Entry 8QA1 (electron microscopy, 2.30 A resolution); this record covers chains G and L of the 12 polymer chains in the assembly.

Chain G (and L):
Protein: Gap junction beta-2 protein
Organism: Homo sapiens
Notes: chain L of this document is another copy of the same molecule, construct and numbering; everything in this record applies to it too
Reference sequence: P29033 (CXB2_HUMAN); numbering as in UniProt (aligned over 1-226)
Chain sequence (230 residues; row label = number of the first residue in the row):
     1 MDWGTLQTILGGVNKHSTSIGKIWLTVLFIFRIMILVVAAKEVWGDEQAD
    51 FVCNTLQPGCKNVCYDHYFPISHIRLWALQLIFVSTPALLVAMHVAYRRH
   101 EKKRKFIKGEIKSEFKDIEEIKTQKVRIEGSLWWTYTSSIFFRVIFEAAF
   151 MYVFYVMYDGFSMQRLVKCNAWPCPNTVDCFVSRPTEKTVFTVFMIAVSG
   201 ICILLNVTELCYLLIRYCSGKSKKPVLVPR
Disordered / not traced: 1-5, 101-129, 220-230
Construct notes: expression tag (227-230)
Swiss-Prot annotation at these positions:
  - binding site (Ca(2+)): Glu42, Gly45, Glu47
  - natural variant: Gly12 (G12R: In KIDAD), Ser17 (S17F: In KIDAD), Trp24 to Val226 (deletion: In DFNB1A), Arg32 (R32H: In DFNB1A; R32L), Met34 (M34T: In DFNB1A), Val37 (V37I: In DFNB1A), Trp44 (W44C: In DFNA3A; W44S: In DFNA3A), Gly45 (G45E: In DFNB1A), Asp46 to Gln48 (sequence variant, change not given here; May contribute to deafness), Asp46 (D46E: In DFNA3A), Asp50 (D50N: In KIDAD and HID syndrome; D50Y: In KIDAD), Asn54 (N54K: In BAPS), 32 further natural variant entries in UniProt
  - mutagenesis: Asp2 to Leu10 (Strongly reduced insertion into the cell membrane and strongly reduced gap junction plaque assembly), Asp2 to Gln7 (Loss of gap junction ion conductance), Met34 (M34A: Loss of gap junction ion conductance, probably due to very low open probability of the channels. Can form functional channels with wild-type, but with strongly reduced channel conductance ...)
Disulfides: Cys53-Cys180, Cys60-Cys174, Cys64-Cys169
Small-molecule neighbours:
  - phosphatidylethanolamine (PTY), molecule 1: Pro70, Leu76, Leu79, Phe150, Met157
  - phosphatidylethanolamine (PTY), molecule 2: Met163, Gln164, Arg165, Pro185, Thr186, Thr189, Val190, Val193, Phe194
Reported in the primary citation:
  - mutagenesis - K125E: increased stability
  - post-translational modification sites: Lys125 (citing earlier work)

How chain G and chain L interact:
Contacting residue pairs - 53 pairs, chain G then chain L:
  Thr8(G) with Gln7(L)
  Lys41(G) with Val38(L); Glu42(L), salt bridge
  Glu47(G) with Arg184(L), salt bridge
  Gln48(G) with Asp46(L), hydrogen bond; Asp50(L), hydrogen bond; Ser183(L), hydrogen bond; Arg184(L)
  Pro58(G) with Asn54(L); Phe181(L)
  Gly59(G) with Phe181(L)
  Asn62(G) with Asp50(L), hydrogen bond (side chain-backbone); Phe181(L), hydrogen bond (side chain-backbone); Val182(L), hydrogen bond (side chain-backbone); Ser183(L)
  Val63(G) with Arg165(L)
  Tyr65(G) with Arg184(L)
  Asp66(G) with Arg165(L), salt bridge; Arg184(L); Pro185(L); Thr186(L), hydrogen bond
  His67(G) with Arg165(L)
  Pro70(G) with Thr186(L); Glu187(L), hydrogen bond (backbone-backbone)
  Ile71(G) with Glu187(L); Phe191(L), hydrophobic
  Ser72(G) with Glu187(L), hydrogen bond (backbone-side chain)
  Ile74(G) with Glu42(L)
  Arg75(G) with Ala39(L); Glu42(L), salt bridge; Val43(L); Arg184(L); Glu187(L), salt bridge; Phe191(L)
  Ala78(G) with Val38(L), hydrophobic
  Leu79(G) with Ile35(L), hydrophobic; Phe194(L), hydrophobic
  Ile82(G) with Ile30(L); Phe31(L), hydrophobic; Ile35(L), hydrophobic
  Phe83(G) with Phe31(L), hydrophobic; Phe194(L), hydrophobic
  Thr86(G) with Ile30(L); Phe31(L)
  Leu89(G) with Thr26(L)
  Leu90(G) with Thr26(L)
  Met93(G) with Lys22(L); Ile23(L)
  Tyr97(G) with Ser19(L); Lys22(L)
  Trp172(G) with Leu166(L), hydrophobic; Phe181(L), hydrophobic
  Pro173(G) with Phe181(L), hydrophobic
Other interface residues (no listed pair), chain G (30 interface residues in all): Gln57, Phe69, Ala171
Other interface residues (no listed pair), chain L (30 interface residues in all): Met34, Val52, Asp179, Val190

In short:
The chain G/chain L interface involves 30 residues from each chain; the contacts include 9 hydrogen bonds and
5 salt bridges. Polar pairs include Lys41(G)-Glu42(L), Glu47(G)-Arg184(L) and Asp66(G)-Arg165(L). Chain G
binds phosphatidylethanolamine. From the paper: K125E of chain G increases stability; a modification site at
Lys125(G).
Both chains are Gap junction beta-2 protein (Homo sapiens). Entry 8QA1 (Cryo-EM structure of Cx26 solubilised
in LMNG - Hemichannel classification NFlex conformation) was determined by electron microscopy (same
publication as 8Q9Z, 8QA0, 8QA2 and 8QA3).
